PDB entry 2IH2 | X-ray diffraction, 1.61 A resolution | chains B and A of the 3 polymer chains in the assembly

Chain B:
Molecule: 10-nt DNA strand
Sequence (10 nucleotides; numbered 1 to 10; the number before each row is that of its first residue):
     1 GTTCGATGTC

Chain A:
Molecule: Modification methylase TaqI
From: Thermus aquaticus
Notes: EC 2.1.1.72
Reference sequence: P14385 (MTTA_THEAQ); numbering as in UniProt (aligned over 1-421)
Amino-acid sequence (421 residues; row label = number of the first residue in the row):
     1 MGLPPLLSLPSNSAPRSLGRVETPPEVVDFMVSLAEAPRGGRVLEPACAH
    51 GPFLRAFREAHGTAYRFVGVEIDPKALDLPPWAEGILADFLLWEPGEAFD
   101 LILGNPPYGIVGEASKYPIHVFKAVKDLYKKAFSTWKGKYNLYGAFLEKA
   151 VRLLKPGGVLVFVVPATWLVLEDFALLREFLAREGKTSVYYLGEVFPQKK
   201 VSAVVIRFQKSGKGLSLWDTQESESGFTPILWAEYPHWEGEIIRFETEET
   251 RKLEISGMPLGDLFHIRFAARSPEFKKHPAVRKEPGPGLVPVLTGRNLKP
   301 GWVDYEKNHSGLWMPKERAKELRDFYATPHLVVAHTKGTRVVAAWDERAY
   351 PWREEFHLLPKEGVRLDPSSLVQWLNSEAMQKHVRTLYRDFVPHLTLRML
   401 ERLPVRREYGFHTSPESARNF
Disordered / not traced: 1-20, 414-421
Residues lining bound ligands: NEA (5'-deoxy-5'-[2-(amino)ethylthio]adenosine): Val21, Ala47, Ala49, Val70, Glu71, Ile72, Asp73, Ala76, Ala88, Asp89, Phe90, Leu91, Asn105, Pro106, Pro107, Tyr129, Phe146
Curated features (UniProtKB/Swiss-Prot):
  - binding site (S-adenosyl-L-methionine): Thr23, Glu45 to Cys48, Glu71, Asp89, Pro107
  - site (Important for catalytic activity): Asn105, Pro106, Tyr108
  - mutagenesis: Tyr108 (Y108A/G: Drastically reduces enzymatic activity; KM for both DNA and s-adenosylmethionine is not significantly changed; Y108F/W: Essentially wild-type activity), Phe196 (F196A: Drastically reduces enzymatic activity; KM for both DNA and s-adenosylmethionine is not significantly changed; F196W: Essentially wild-type activity)

How chain B and chain A interact:
Pairs across the interface (36):
  DG1(B) with Arg323(A), sugar contact
  DT2(B) with Arg267(A), phosphate contact; Phe268(A), hydrogen bond to the phosphate; Arg271(A), base contact; Glu274(A), base contact; Arg323(A), base contact
  DT3(B) with Lys139(A), hydrogen bond to the base; Phe268(A), base contact; Arg271(A), hydrogen bond to the base; Leu397(A), phosphate contact
  DC4(B) with Lys139(A), hydrogen bond to the sugar; Leu171(A), phosphate contact; Glu172(A), hydrogen bond to the phosphate; Asp173(A), hydrogen bond to the phosphate; His335(A), base contact; His394(A), base contact
  DG5(B) with Ile110(A), sugar contact; Lys116(A), base contact; Thr167(A), hydrogen bond to the phosphate; Leu171(A), phosphate contact; Val392(A), phosphate contact; His394(A), hydrogen bond to the base
  DA6(B) with Val21(A), base contact; Asn105(A), hydrogen bond to the base; Pro106(A), hydrogen bond to the base; Tyr108(A), stacking on the base; Gly109(A), phosphate contact; Phe196(A), base contact; Lys199(A), base contact; Lys200(A), phosphate contact; Val201(A), sugar contact
  DT7(B) with Lys199(A), phosphate contact; Lys200(A), hydrogen bond to the phosphate; Pro393(A), base contact
  DG8(B) with Lys200(A), hydrogen bond to the base
  DT9(B) with Lys200(A), hydrogen bond to the base
Other interface residues (no listed pair), chain A (36 interface residues in all): Pro107, Tyr117, Pro118, Asn141, Phe174, Gln198, Ile266, Arg296, Thr336, Phe356

Overview:
Chain B and chain A form an interface of 9 and 36 residues respectively; the contacts include 13 hydrogen
bonds and 1 aromatic stacking contact. Polar pairs include DT3(B)-Lys139(A), DT3(B)-Arg271(A) and
DG5(B)-His394(A). Ligands of chain A: compound NEA.
Chain B is a 10-nt DNA strand and chain A is Modification methylase TaqI (Thermus aquaticus); the structure,
Crystal structure of the adenine-specific DNA methyltransferase M.TaqI complexed with the cofactor analog AETA
and a ..., was determined by X-ray diffraction.
